Entry 1LQD (X-ray diffraction, 2.70 A resolution); this record covers chain A.

[Chain A]
Protein: Blood coagulation factor Xa
Source organism: Homo sapiens
Notes: EC 3.4.21.6; fragment: light chain
Reference sequence: P00742 (FA10_HUMAN); the construct lacks a stretch of the UniProt sequence, so the offset changes along the chain: -79 to 0 = UniProt 46-125; 1-51 = UniProt 129-179
Sequence (134 residues; numbered -79 to 51 plus 3 insertion-coded residues; the number before each row is that of its first residue; a row labelled like 1A-1C holds insertion residues (1A, then the next letters in order); numbers below 1 keep their minus sign (Glu-79 is residue -79)):
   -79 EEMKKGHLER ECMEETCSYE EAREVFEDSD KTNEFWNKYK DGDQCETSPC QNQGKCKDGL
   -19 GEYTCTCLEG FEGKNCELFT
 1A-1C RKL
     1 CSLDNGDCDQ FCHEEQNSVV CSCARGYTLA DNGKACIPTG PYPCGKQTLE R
Unresolved in the structure: -79 to 0, 51
Curated features (UniProtKB/Swiss-Prot):
  - modified residue: Glu-79 (4-carboxyglutamate), Glu-78 (4-carboxyglutamate), Glu-71 (4-carboxyglutamate), Glu-69 (4-carboxyglutamate), Glu-66 (4-carboxyglutamate), Glu-65 (4-carboxyglutamate), Glu-60 (4-carboxyglutamate), Glu-59 (4-carboxyglutamate), Glu-56 (4-carboxyglutamate), Glu-53 (4-carboxyglutamate), Glu-46 (4-carboxyglutamate), Asp-22 (3R: -3-hydroxyaspartate)
Disulfide bonds: Cys1-Cys12, Cys8-Cys21, Cys23-Cys36

[Summary]
Chain A is Blood coagulation factor Xa (Homo sapiens); the structure, Crystal structure of fxa in complex with
45, was determined by X-ray diffraction (same publication as 1LQE, 1LPG, 1LPK and 1LPZ).
